PDB entry 1USR | X-ray diffraction, 2.00 A resolution | chains A and B

Chain A (and B):
Protein: Hemagglutinin-neuraminidase glycoprotein
Organism: Newcastle disease virus
Notes: EC 3.2.1.18; fragment: head domain, residues 124-577; chain B of this document is another copy of the same molecule, construct and numbering; everything in this record applies to it too
UniProtKB: P32884 (HEMA_NDVB); residue numbers follow UniProt; this construct covers 124-577
Chain sequence (454 residues; each row starts with the number of its first residue):
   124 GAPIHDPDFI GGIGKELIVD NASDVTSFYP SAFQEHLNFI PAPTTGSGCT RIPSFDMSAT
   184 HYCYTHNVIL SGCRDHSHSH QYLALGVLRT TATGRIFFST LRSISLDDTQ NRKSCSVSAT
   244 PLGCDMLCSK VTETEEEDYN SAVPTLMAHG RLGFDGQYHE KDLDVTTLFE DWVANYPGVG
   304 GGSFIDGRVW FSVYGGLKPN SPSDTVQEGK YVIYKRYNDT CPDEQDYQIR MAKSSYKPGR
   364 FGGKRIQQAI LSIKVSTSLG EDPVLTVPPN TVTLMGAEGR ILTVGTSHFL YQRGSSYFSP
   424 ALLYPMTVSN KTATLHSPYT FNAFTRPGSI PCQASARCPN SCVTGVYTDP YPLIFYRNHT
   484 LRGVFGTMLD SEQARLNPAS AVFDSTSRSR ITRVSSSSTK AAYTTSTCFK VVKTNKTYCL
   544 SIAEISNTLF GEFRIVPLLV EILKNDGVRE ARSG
Not modelled in the structure: 572-577 (chain B: 571-577)
Swiss-Prot annotation at these positions:
  - region: Gly124 to Tyr152 (Important for interaction with fusion/F protein), Asn234 to Ser239 (Involved in neuraminidase activity)
  - glycosylation (N-linked (GlcNAc...) asparagine): Asn341, Asn433, Asn481, Asn538
Cystine bridges: Cys172-Cys196, Cys186-Cys247, Cys238-Cys251, Cys344-Cys461, Cys455-Cys465, Cys531-Cys542
Bound ions: Ca2+: Asp261, Ser264, Val266, Val296
Residues lining bound ligands:
  - 2-deoxy-2,3-dehydro-N-acetyl-neuraminic acid (DAN): Arg174, Ile175, Ser237, Glu258, Tyr299, Tyr317, Arg363, Phe364, Glu401, Arg416, Val466, Arg498, Tyr526
  - 2-acetamido-2-deoxy-alpha-D-glucopyranose (NDG): Tyr479, Asn481, Thr483
  - N-acetyl-alpha-neuraminic acid (SIA): Thr168, Gly169, Leu552, Phe553
Reported in the primary citation:
  - binding site for N-acetyl-alpha-neuraminic acid: Phe156, Gly169, Arg516, Val517, Ser519, Leu552, Phe553
  - conformationally variable residues (loop rearrangement, side-chain flip): Arg174, Asp198, Lys236, Arg516, Tyr526, Glu547
  - binding site for 2-deoxy-2,3-dehydro-N-acetyl-neuraminic acid: Arg174, Glu258
  - contacts within the chain: Arg174-Glu547
  - catalytic residues: Tyr526 (citing earlier work)
  - mutagenesis - F553A: decreased binding to hemoadsorption (citing earlier work)
  - mutagenesis - F553A: decreased catalytic activity (neuraminidase activities) (citing earlier work)

Chain A / chain B interface:
Residue-residue contacts (89):
  Phe156(A) - Thr168(B)
  Gln157(A) - Thr167(B)  hydrogen bond (backbone-side chain)
  Gln157(A) - Thr168(B)
  Glu158(A) - Pro166(B)
  Glu158(A) - Thr167(B)  hydrogen bond (side chain-backbone)
  Glu158(A) - Thr168(B)  hydrogen bond
  Glu158(A) - Gly171(B)
  Glu158(A) - Leu193(B)
  His159(A) - Thr167(B)  hydrogen bond (backbone-side chain)
  Leu160(A) - Tyr205(B)  hydrophobic
  Leu160(A) - Ser226(B)
  Leu160(A) - Ile227(B)
  Leu160(A) - Ser228(B)
  Asn161(A) - Pro164(B)
  Asn161(A) - Ala165(B)  hydrogen bond (side chain-backbone)
  Asn161(A) - Pro166(B)
  Asn161(A) - Thr167(B)
  Pro164(A) - Leu160(B)  hydrophobic
  Pro164(A) - Asn161(B)
  Ala165(A) - Asn161(B)  hydrogen bond (backbone-side chain)
  Pro166(A) - Glu158(B)
  Pro166(A) - Asn161(B)
  Thr167(A) - Gln157(B)  hydrogen bond (side chain-backbone)
  Thr167(A) - Glu158(B)  hydrogen bond (backbone-side chain)
  Thr167(A) - His159(B)  hydrogen bond (side chain-backbone)
  Thr167(A) - Asn161(B)
  Thr167(A) - Pro560(B)
  Thr167(A) - Leu561(B)
  Thr168(A) - Phe156(B)
  Thr168(A) - Gln157(B)
  Thr168(A) - Glu158(B)  hydrogen bond
  Gly171(A) - Glu158(B)
  Leu193(A) - Glu158(B)
  Leu193(A) - Arg218(B)
  Tyr205(A) - Leu160(B)  hydrophobic
  Thr214(A) - Ser228(B)
  Thr214(A) - Asp230(B)  hydrogen bond (side chain-backbone)
  Ala215(A) - Asp230(B)  hydrogen bond (backbone-backbone)
  Ala215(A) - Asp231(B)
  Thr216(A) - Asp230(B)  hydrogen bond
  Thr216(A) - Asp231(B)
  Arg218(A) - Leu193(B)
  Arg218(A) - Asp230(B)
  Phe220(A) - Ser226(B)
  Phe220(A) - Ile227(B)  hydrophobic
  Phe220(A) - Ser228(B)
  Ser222(A) - Ser226(B)  hydrogen bond (side chain-backbone)
  Thr223(A) - Leu224(B)
  Thr223(A) - Ser226(B)
  Leu224(A) - Thr223(B)
  Leu224(A) - Leu224(B)
  Leu224(A) - Arg225(B)
  Arg225(A) - Leu224(B)
  Ser226(A) - Leu160(B)
  Ser226(A) - Phe220(B)
  Ser226(A) - Ser222(B)  hydrogen bond (backbone-side chain)
  Ile227(A) - Phe220(B)  hydrophobic
  Ser228(A) - Leu160(B)
  Ser228(A) - Thr214(B)
  Ser228(A) - Phe220(B)
  Asp230(A) - Thr214(B)
  Asp230(A) - Ala215(B)  hydrogen bond (backbone-backbone)
  Asp230(A) - Thr216(B)  hydrogen bond
  Asp230(A) - Arg218(B)
  Asp231(A) - Ala215(B)
  Asp231(A) - Thr216(B)
  Val517(A) - Phe553(B)  hydrophobic
  Ser518(A) - Leu552(B)
  Thr522(A) - Leu552(B)
  Ile548(A) - Leu552(B)  hydrophobic
  Asn550(A) - Arg557(B)  hydrogen bond
  Thr551(A) - Thr551(B)  hydrogen bond
  Thr551(A) - Arg557(B)  hydrogen bond (backbone-side chain)
  Leu552(A) - Ser518(B)
  Leu552(A) - Thr522(B)
  Leu552(A) - Ile548(B)  hydrophobic
  Phe553(A) - Val517(B)  hydrophobic
  Phe553(A) - Arg557(B)
  Phe553(A) - Val559(B)  hydrophobic
  Phe553(A) - Leu561(B)  hydrophobic
  Arg557(A) - Asn550(B)  hydrogen bond
  Arg557(A) - Thr551(B)  hydrogen bond (side chain-backbone)
  Arg557(A) - Leu552(B)
  Arg557(A) - Phe553(B)
  Arg557(A) - Arg557(B)
  Val559(A) - Phe553(B)  hydrophobic
  Pro560(A) - Thr167(B)
  Leu561(A) - Thr167(B)
  Leu561(A) - Phe553(B)  hydrophobic
Also at the interface, not in a pair above, chain A (42 interface residues in all): Val191, Ser549
Also at the interface, not in a pair above, chain B (42 interface residues in all): Val191, Thr232

In short:
The chain A/chain B interface involves 42 residues from each chain; the contacts include 22 hydrogen bonds.
Among the polar pairs are Gln157(A)-Thr167(B), Glu158(A)-Thr167(B) and Glu158(A)-Thr168(B). Ligands of chain
A: 2-deoxy-2,3-dehydro-N-acetyl-neuraminic acid, 2-acetamido-2-deoxy-alpha-D-glucopyranose and
N-acetyl-alpha-neuraminic acid. From the paper: the catalytic residue Tyr526(A); F553A of chain A reduces
binding to hemoadsorption.
Chain A and chain B are both Hemagglutinin-neuraminidase glycoprotein (Newcastle disease virus); the
structure, Newcastle disease virus hemagglutinin-neuraminidase: Evidence for a second sialic acid binding site
and implications for fusion, was determined by X-ray diffraction, deposited together with 1USX.
